Entry 6LKR (X-ray diffraction, 1.84 A resolution); this record covers chains A and B.

Chain A (and B):
Protein: C-type lectin domain family 4, member b1
Organism: Mus musculus
Notes: chain B of this document is another copy of the same molecule, construct and numbering; everything in this record applies to it too
UniProtKB: Q9D8Q7 (Q9D8Q7_MOUSE); residues 78-209 here correspond to UniProt positions 45-176 (UniProt number = residue number - 33)
Sequence (136 residues; row label = number of the first residue in the row):
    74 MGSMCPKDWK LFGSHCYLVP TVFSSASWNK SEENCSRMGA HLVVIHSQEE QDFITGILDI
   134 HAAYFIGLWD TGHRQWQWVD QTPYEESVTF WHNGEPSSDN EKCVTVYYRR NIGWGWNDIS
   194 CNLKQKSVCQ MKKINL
Not modelled in the structure: 74-75, 208-209
Differences from the reference sequence: initiating methionine (74); expression tag (75-77)
Disulfide bonds: C78-C89, C108-C202, C176-C194
Bound ions: Ca2+: E168, S170, E174, N190, D191
Ligand contacts: B3P (2-[3-(2-hydroxy-1,1-dihydroxymethyl-ethylamino)-propylamino]-2-hydroxymethyl-propane-1,3-diol): W101, N102, E105, W142, V152, K175, C194
From the paper describing this entry:
  - mutagenesis - I133A, I133G: decreased signaling in response to AcPIMs

Interface between chain A and chain B:
Pairs across the interface - 26 pairs, chain A then chain B:
  F85(A) with R110(B)
  G86(A) with E106(B); R110(B)
  S87(A) with E106(B), hydrogen bond; S109(B); R110(B)
  H88(A) with E106(B), salt bridge
  H119(A) with N102(B), hydrogen bond
  E122(A) with R110(B), salt bridge
  Q150(A) with T144(B)
  Q154(A) with W142(B), hydrogen bond (backbone-side chain); T144(B); Q150(B)
  T155(A) with N102(B); W142(B)
  P156(A) with W101(B); N102(B), hydrogen bond (backbone-side chain); W142(B); C176(B), hydrophobic; C194(B), hydrophobic
  E158(A) with S100(B); N102(B), hydrogen bond; N195(B), hydrogen bond
  S160(A) with N195(B), hydrogen bond
  K206(A) with S109(B), hydrogen bond (side chain-backbone); R110(B)
Also at the interface, not in a pair above, chain A (17 interface residues in all): E123, D153, V161, K205
Also at the interface, not in a pair above, chain B (14 interface residues in all): E105, G112

Summary:
17 residues of chain A and 14 residues of chain B are in contact; the contacts include 8 hydrogen bonds and 2
salt bridges. Polar pairs include H88(A)-E106(B), E122(A)-R110(B) and S87(A)-E106(B). Bound to chain A:
compound B3P. From the paper: I133A and I133G of chain A reduce signaling in response to AcPIMs.
Both chains are C-type lectin domain family 4, member b1 (Mus musculus). Entry 6LKR (Crystal structure of
mouse DCAR2 CRD domain complex) was determined by X-ray diffraction, deposited together with 6KZR and 6LFJ.
